Entry 4AL7 (X-ray diffraction, 2.32 A resolution); this record covers chains A and B.

== Chain A ==
Molecule: CSY4 endoribonuclease
From: Pseudomonas aeruginosa
Reference sequence: Q02MM2 (Q02MM2_PSEAB); residues 21-187 here correspond to UniProt positions 1-167 (UniProt number = residue number - 20)
Amino-acid sequence (191 residues; numbered -3 to 187; the number before each row is that of its first residue; numbers below 1 keep their minus sign (Gly-3 is residue -3)):
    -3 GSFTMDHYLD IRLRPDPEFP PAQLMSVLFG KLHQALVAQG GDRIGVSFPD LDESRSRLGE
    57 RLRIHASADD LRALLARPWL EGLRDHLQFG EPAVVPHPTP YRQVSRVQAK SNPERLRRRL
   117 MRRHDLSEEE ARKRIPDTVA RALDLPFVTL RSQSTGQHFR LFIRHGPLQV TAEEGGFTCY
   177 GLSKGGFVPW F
Unresolved in the structure: -3 to -2, 105-137, 149
Differences from the reference sequence: expression tag (-3 to 0)

== Chain B ==
Molecule: 20-nt RNA strand
Sequence (20 nucleotides; numbered 2 to 21; the number before each row is that of its first residue):
     2 UUCACUGCCG UAUAGGCAGC
Unresolved in the structure: 2-5, 21

== Chain A / chain B interface ==
Residue-residue contacts - 14 pairs, chain A then chain B:
  His29(A) - G20(B)  sugar contact
  Arg102(A) - C6(B)  base contact
  Arg102(A) - G20(B)  hydrogen bond to the base
  Gln104(A) - C18(B)  hydrogen bond to the base
  Gln104(A) - A19(B)  hydrogen bond to the base
  Thr151(A) - C6(B)  sugar contact
  Gln153(A) - C6(B)  sugar contact
  His154(A) - C6(B)  sugar contact
  Phe155(A) - C6(B)  base contact
  Phe155(A) - G20(B)  base contact
  Thr174(A) - A19(B)  phosphate contact
  Thr174(A) - G20(B)  phosphate contact
  Cys175(A) - G20(B)  hydrogen bond to the phosphate
  Tyr176(A) - G20(B)  sugar contact
Also at the interface, not in a pair above, chain A (12 interface residues in all): Ser148, Lys180

== Summary ==
12 residues of chain A and 4 residues of chain B are in contact; the contacts include 4 hydrogen bonds. Among
the polar pairs are Arg102(A)-G20(B), Gln104(A)-C18(B) and Gln104(A)-A19(B).
Chain A is CSY4 endoribonuclease (Pseudomonas aeruginosa) and chain B is a 20-nt RNA strand; the structure,
Crystal structure of the Csy4-minimal crRNA complex, was determined by X-ray diffraction.
